3OPZ - chains A and L of the 3 polymer chains in the assembly; structure by X-ray diffraction, 3.40 A resolution.

[Chain A]
Name: Trans-sialidase
From: Trypanosoma cruzi
Notes: EC 3.2.1.18
UniProtKB: Q26966 (Q26966_TRYCR); residues 1-634 here correspond to UniProt positions 2-635 (UniProt number = residue number + 1)
Amino-acid sequence (648 residues; numbered -13 to 634; the number before each row is that of its first residue; numbers below 1 keep their minus sign (Met-13 is residue -13)):
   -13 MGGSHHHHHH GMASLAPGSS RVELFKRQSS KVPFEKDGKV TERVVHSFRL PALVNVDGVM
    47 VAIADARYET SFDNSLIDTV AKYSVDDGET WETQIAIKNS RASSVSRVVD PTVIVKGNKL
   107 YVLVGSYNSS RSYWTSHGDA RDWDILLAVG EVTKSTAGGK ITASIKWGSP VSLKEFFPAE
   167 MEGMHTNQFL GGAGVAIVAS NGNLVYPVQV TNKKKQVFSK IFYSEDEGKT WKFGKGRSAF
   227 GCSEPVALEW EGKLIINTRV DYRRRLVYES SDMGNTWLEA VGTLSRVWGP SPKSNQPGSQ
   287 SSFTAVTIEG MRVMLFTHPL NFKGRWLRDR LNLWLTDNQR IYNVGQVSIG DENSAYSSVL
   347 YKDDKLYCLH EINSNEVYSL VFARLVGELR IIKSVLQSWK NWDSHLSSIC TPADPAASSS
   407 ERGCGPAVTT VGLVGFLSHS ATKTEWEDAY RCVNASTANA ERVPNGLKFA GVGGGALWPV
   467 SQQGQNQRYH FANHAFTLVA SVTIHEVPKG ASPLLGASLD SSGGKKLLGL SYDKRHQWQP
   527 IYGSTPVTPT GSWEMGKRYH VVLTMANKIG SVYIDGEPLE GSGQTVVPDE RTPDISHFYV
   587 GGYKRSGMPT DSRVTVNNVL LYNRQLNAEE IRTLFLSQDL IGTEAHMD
Not modelled in the structure: -13 to -1, 400-408, 634
Disulfide bonds: Cys396-Cys410
Differences from the reference sequence: expression tag (-13 to 0); engineered mutation Phe58 (Asn59 in Q26966), Lys495 (Ser496 in Q26966), Gly496 (Val497 in Q26966), Lys520 (Glu521 in Q26966), Gly593 (Asp594 in Q26966), Asp597 (Ile598 in Q26966), Arg599 (His600 in Q26966)
Small-molecule neighbours: 1,4-diethylene dioxide (DIO): Arg35, Asp59, Tyr119, Glu230, Arg245, Trp312, Arg314, Tyr342

[Chain L]
Name: light chain of the Fab fragment of immunoglobulin G
From: Mus musculus
Notes: antibody fragment or engineered binder
Amino-acid sequence (213 residues; numbered 1 to 213; the number before each row is that of its first residue):
     1 DVLMTQTPTI MSASIGEEIT LTCSASSSVS HMHWYQHKSG TSPKLLIYIT SYLASGVPSR
    61 FSGSGSGTFY SLTISSVEAE DAADYYCHQW STFPSTFGSG TKLEIKRADA APTVSIFPPS
   121 SEQLTSGGAS VVCFLNNFYP KDINVKWKID GSERQNGVLN SWTDQDSKDS TYSMSSTLTL
   181 TKDEYERHNS YTCEATHKTS TSPIVKSFNR NEC
Not modelled in the structure: 213
Disulfide bonds: Cys23-Cys87, Cys133-Cys193

[Chain A / chain L interface]
Contacting residue pairs (13; chain A residue first):
  Arg117(A) with Tyr48(L), hydrogen bond; Ile49(L); Tyr52(L)
  Ser118(A) with His31(L); Ile49(L)
  Ser122(A) with Ser30(L); His31(L)
  Lys200(A) with Phe93(L)
  Lys201(A) with Trp90(L), hydrogen bond (side chain-backbone)
  Tyr248(A) with Ser28(L), hydrogen bond
  Arg311(A) with Ser66(L), hydrogen bond
  Trp312(A) with Ser28(L); Gly67(L)
Interface residues without a listed pair, chain A (9 interface residues in all): Tyr119
Interface residues without a listed pair, chain L (11 interface residues in all): Ser91
From the paper, about this interface:
  - residue pairs: Ser66(L)-Arg311(A)
  - epitope / paratope residues, chain A: Arg117(A), Ser118(A), Tyr119(A), Ser122(A), Lys200(A), Lys201(A), Tyr248(A), Arg311(A), Trp312(A)
  - epitope / paratope residues, chain L: Ser26(L), Ser28(L), His31(L), Tyr48(L), Ile49(L), Tyr52(L), Ser66(L), Gly67(L), Trp90(L), Ser91(L), Phe93(L)

[In short]
Chain A and chain L form an interface of 9 and 11 residues respectively, with 4 hydrogen bonds. Polar pairs
include Arg117(A)-Tyr48(L), Lys201(A)-Trp90(L) and Tyr248(A)-Ser28(L). The authors report a contact between
Ser66(L) and Arg311(A). Ligands of chain A: 1,4-diethylene dioxide. The paper reports epitope/paratope
residues Arg117(A), Ser118(A) and Ser26(L) among others.
Here chain A is Trans-sialidase (Trypanosoma cruzi) and chain L is light chain of the Fab fragment of
immunoglobulin G (Mus musculus). Entry 3OPZ (Crystal structure of trans-sialidase in complex with the Fab
fragment of a neutralizing monoclonal IgG antibody) was determined by X-ray diffraction.
